Entry 8AUZ (X-ray diffraction, 2.66 A resolution); this record covers chains A and B.

[Chain A (and B)]
Protein: Glycogen synthase kinase-3 beta
From: Homo sapiens
Notes: EC 2.7.11.26, 2.7.11.1; chain B of this document is another copy of the same molecule, construct and numbering; everything in this record applies to it too
UniProt: P49841 (GSK3B_HUMAN); residue numbers follow UniProt; this construct covers 26-383
Sequence (365 residues; row label = number of the first residue in the row):
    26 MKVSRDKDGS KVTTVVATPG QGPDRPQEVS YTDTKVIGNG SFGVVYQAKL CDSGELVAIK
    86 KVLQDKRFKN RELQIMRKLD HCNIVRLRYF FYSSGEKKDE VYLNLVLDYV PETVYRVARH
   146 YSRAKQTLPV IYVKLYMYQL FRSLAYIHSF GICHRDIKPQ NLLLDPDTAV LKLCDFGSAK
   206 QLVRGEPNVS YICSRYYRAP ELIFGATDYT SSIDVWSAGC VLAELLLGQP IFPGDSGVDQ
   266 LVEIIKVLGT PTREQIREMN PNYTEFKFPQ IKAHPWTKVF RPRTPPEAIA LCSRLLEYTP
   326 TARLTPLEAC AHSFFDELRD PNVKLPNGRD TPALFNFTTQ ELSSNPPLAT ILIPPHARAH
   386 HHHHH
Unresolved in the structure: 26, 120-123, 382-390
Construct notes: expression tag (384-390)
Modified residues: Y216 (O-phosphotyrosine; PTR)
Swiss-Prot annotation at these positions:
  - active site: D181 (Proton acceptor)
  - binding site (ATP): I62 to V70, K85
  - modified residue: Y216 (Phosphotyrosine)
  - mutagenesis: K85 to K86 (Abolished serine/threonine-protein kinase activity), R96 (R96A: Prevents the phosphorylation of phosphate-primed glycogen synthase), L128 (L128A: Abolishes activity toward AXIN1)
Small-molecule neighbours: O9C (8-morpholin-4-yl-2-pyridin-3-yl-[1,3]oxazolo[5,4-f]quinoxaline): I62, F67, V70, A83, K85, V110, L132, D133, Y134, V135, P136, E137, T138, R141, L188, C199, D200
What the authors report for this chain:
  - binding site for O9C: F67, K85, V135

[Interface between chain A and chain B]
Residue-residue contacts (28):
  T59(A) with E290(B); K292(B)
  K60(A) with E290(B)
  V61(A) with T289(B); E290(B), hydrogen bond (backbone-backbone); F291(B), hydrophobic
  I62(A) with V263(B)
  G63(A) with V263(B)
  N64(A) with Y216(B); I228(B); G262(B); V263(B)
  G65(A) with Y216(B)
  S66(A) with Y216(B)
  Y140(A) with D260(B)
  R144(A) with D260(B), salt bridge
  Y216(A) with N64(B); G65(B); S66(B)
  D260(A) with R144(B), salt bridge
  G262(A) with N64(B)
  V263(A) with V61(B), hydrophobic; I62(B); G63(B); N64(B), hydrogen bond (backbone-side chain)
  E290(A) with V61(B)
  F291(A) with V61(B), hydrophobic
  K292(A) with T59(B)
Other interface residues (no listed pair), chain A (20 interface residues in all): Y71, T289, F293
Other interface residues (no listed pair), chain B (20 interface residues in all): K60, Y140, D264

[Overview]
Chain A and chain B each contribute 20 residues to their interface, with 2 hydrogen bonds and 2 salt bridges.
Polar contacts include R144(A)-D260(B), V263(A)-N64(B) and V61(A)-E290(B). Ligands of chain A: compound O9C.
From the paper: a binding site for O9C at F67(A), K85(A) and V135(A).
Chain A and chain B are both Glycogen synthase kinase-3 beta (Homo sapiens); the structure, Crystal structure
of GSK3 beta (GSK3b) in complex with FL291, was determined by X-ray diffraction together with 8AV1 from the
same study.
